Entry 4HI0 (X-ray diffraction, 2.35 A resolution); this record covers chains C and D of the 6 polymer chains in the assembly.

Chain C:
Protein: Urease accessory protein UreF
From: Helicobacter pylori
UniProt: Q09065 (UREF_HELPY); residues 1-254 here = UniProt positions 1-254
Chain sequence (254 residues; row label = number of the first residue in the row):
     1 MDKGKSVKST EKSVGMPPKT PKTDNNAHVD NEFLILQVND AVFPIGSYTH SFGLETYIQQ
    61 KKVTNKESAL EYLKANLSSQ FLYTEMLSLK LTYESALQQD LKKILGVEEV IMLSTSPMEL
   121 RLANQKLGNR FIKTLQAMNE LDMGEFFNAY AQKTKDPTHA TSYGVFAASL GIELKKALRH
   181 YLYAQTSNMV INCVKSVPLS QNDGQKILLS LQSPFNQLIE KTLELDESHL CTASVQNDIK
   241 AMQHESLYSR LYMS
Unresolved in the structure: 1-27
From the paper describing this entry:
  - mutagenesis - R179A/Y183D: abolished binding to Urease accessory protein UreG
  - mutagenesis - R179A/Y183D: unchanged binding to Urease accessory protein UreH (chain D)
  - mutagenesis - R179A/Y183D (less than 10%): decreased catalytic activity on urease

Chain D:
Protein: Urease accessory protein UreH
From: Helicobacter pylori
UniProt: Q09067 (UREH_HELPY); numbering as in UniProt (aligned over 1-265)
Chain sequence (265 residues; numbered 1 to 265; the number before each row is that of its first residue):
     1 MNTYAQESKL RLKTKIGADG RCVIEDNFFT PPFKLMAPFY PKDDLAEIML LAVSPGMMRG
    61 DAQDVQLNIG PNCKLRITSQ SFEKIHNTED GFASRDMHIV VGENAFLDFA PFPLIPFENA
   121 HFKGNTTISL RSSSQLLYSE IIVAGRVARN ELFKFNRLHT KISILQDEKP IYYDNTILDP
   181 KTTDLNNMCM FDGYTHYLNL VLVNCPIELS GVRECIEESE GVDGAVSETA SSHLCVKALA
   241 KGSEPLLHLR EKIARLVTQT TTQKV
Unresolved in the structure: 1-5, 261-265

How chain C and chain D interact:
Residue-residue contacts (67):
  Tyr-57(C) / Met-188(D)  hydrogen bond (side chain-backbone)
  Tyr-57(C) / Cys-189(D)
  Lys-62(C) / Asp-192(D)  salt bridge
  Ser-68(C) / Met-188(D)
  Glu-71(C) / Met-188(D)
  Tyr-72(C) / Met-188(D)
  Ala-75(C) / Asn-187(D)
  Ala-75(C) / Cys-189(D)
  Asn-76(C) / Cys-189(D)  hydrogen bond (backbone-side chain)
  Ser-79(C) / Cys-189(D)
  Glu-109(C) / Pro-170(D)
  Glu-109(C) / Tyr-173(D)
  Val-110(C) / Tyr-173(D)  hydrophobic
  Met-112(C) / Ala-230(D)  hydrophobic
  Leu-113(C) / Pro-170(D)
  Leu-113(C) / Ile-171(D)
  Leu-113(C) / Tyr-172(D)
  Leu-113(C) / Tyr-173(D)  hydrogen bond (backbone-backbone)
  Ser-114(C) / Tyr-173(D)
  Ser-116(C) / Tyr-172(D)
  Ser-116(C) / Ser-227(D)
  Ser-116(C) / Glu-228(D)
  Ser-116(C) / Cys-235(D)
  Pro-117(C) / Ser-227(D)
  Met-118(C) / Ser-227(D)  hydrogen bond (backbone-side chain)
  Met-118(C) / Glu-228(D)
  Arg-121(C) / Glu-228(D)  hydrogen bond (side chain-backbone)
  Arg-121(C) / Thr-229(D)
  Arg-121(C) / Ala-230(D)
  Ser-228(C) / Asn-175(D)  hydrogen bond (backbone-side chain)
  Ser-228(C) / Ile-177(D)
  His-229(C) / Asn-175(D)
  His-229(C) / Ile-177(D)
  Leu-230(C) / Asn-175(D)  hydrogen bond (backbone-side chain)
  Cys-231(C) / Asn-175(D)
  Thr-232(C) / Asn-175(D)
  Thr-232(C) / Ile-177(D)
  Ala-233(C) / Asn-175(D)  hydrogen bond (backbone-backbone)
  Ala-233(C) / Thr-176(D)
  Ala-233(C) / Met-190(D)
  Ser-234(C) / Cys-189(D)
  Ser-234(C) / Met-190(D)
  Ser-234(C) / Lys-237(D)
  Val-235(C) / Cys-189(D)  hydrogen bond (backbone-backbone)
  Val-235(C) / Met-190(D)
  Val-235(C) / Tyr-197(D)  hydrophobic
  Val-235(C) / Leu-239(D)  hydrophobic
  Gln-236(C) / Met-188(D)
  Gln-236(C) / Cys-189(D)  hydrogen bond (backbone-backbone)
  Gln-236(C) / Met-190(D)  hydrogen bond (backbone-backbone)
  Gln-236(C) / Asp-192(D)  hydrogen bond
  Gln-236(C) / Asp-223(D)  hydrogen bond
  Asn-237(C) / Cys-189(D)  hydrogen bond (backbone-backbone)
  Asp-238(C) / Lys-237(D)  salt bridge
  Ile-239(C) / Asp-223(D)
  Ile-239(C) / Gly-224(D)
  Ile-239(C) / Ala-225(D)
  Ile-239(C) / Lys-237(D)
  Ile-239(C) / Ala-238(D)
  Lys-240(C) / Asp-223(D)  salt bridge
  Met-242(C) / Ala-225(D)  hydrophobic
  Met-242(C) / Ser-227(D)
  Gln-243(C) / Asp-223(D)  hydrogen bond
  Gln-243(C) / Gly-224(D)  hydrogen bond (side chain-backbone)
  Gln-243(C) / Ala-225(D)
  Glu-245(C) / Arg-213(D)  salt bridge
  Glu-245(C) / Ser-227(D)  hydrogen bond
Also at the interface, not in a pair above, chain C (36 interface residues in all): Tyr-83, Lys-221, Ser-246
Also at the interface, not in a pair above, chain D (31 interface residues in all): His-159, Asp-174, Thr-182, Phe-191, Tyr-194, Val-226

Overview:
36 residues of chain C and 31 residues of chain D are in contact, with 17 hydrogen bonds and 4 salt bridges.
Polar pairs include Lys-62(C)/Asp-192(D), Asp-238(C)/Lys-237(D) and Lys-240(C)/Asp-223(D). From the paper:
R179A/Y183D of chain C abolish binding to Urease accessory protein UreG; R179A/Y183D of chain C reduce
catalytic activity on urease.
Chain C is Urease accessory protein UreF and chain D is Urease accessory protein UreH, both from Helicobacter
pylori; the structure, Crystal Structure of Helicobacter pylori Urease Accessory Protein UreF/H/G complex, was
determined by X-ray diffraction.
